7PII - chains A and I of the 12 polymer chains in the assembly; structure by electron microscopy, 2.68 A resolution.

# Chain A
Molecule: Histone H3-like centromeric protein A
From: Homo sapiens
Reference sequence: P49450 (CENPA_HUMAN); numbering as in UniProt (aligned over 1-140)
Sequence (140 residues; each row starts with the number of its first residue):
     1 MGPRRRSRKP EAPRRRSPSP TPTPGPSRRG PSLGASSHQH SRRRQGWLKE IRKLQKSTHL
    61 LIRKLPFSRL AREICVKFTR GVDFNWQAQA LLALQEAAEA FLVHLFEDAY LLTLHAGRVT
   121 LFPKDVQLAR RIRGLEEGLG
Disordered / not traced: 1-40, 140
Curated features (UniProtKB/Swiss-Prot):
  - region: Gln39 to Leu54 (Important for flexibility of DNA ends that protrude from nucleosomes)
  - modified residue: Gly2 (N,N,N-trimethylglycine), Ser7 (Phosphoserine), Ser17 (Phosphoserine), Ser19 (Phosphoserine), Ser27 (Phosphoserine), Ser68 (Phosphoserine)
  - mutagenesis: Ser7 (S7A: Induces a delay at the terminal stage of cytokinesis and chromosome misalignment during mitosis due to a defect in kinetochore attachment to microtubules), Ser17 (S17A: Impaired mitotic chromosome congression and chromosome segregation; when associated with A-19), Ser19 (S19A: Impaired mitotic chromosome congression and chromosome segregation; when associated with A-17), Ser68 (S68A: No effect on interaction with HJURP. Impairs localization at centromeres; S68E/Q: Impairs interaction with HJURP, association with chromatin and localization at centromeres), Arg80 to Gly81 (Impairs retention at centromeres, but not targeting to centromeres), His104 (H104G: Reduces location at centromeres. Abolishes location at centromeres; when associated with C-112), Leu112 (L112C: No effect on location at centromeres. Abolishes location at centromeres; when associated with G-104)

# Chain I
Molecule: 171-nt DNA strand
Sequence (171 nucleotides; each row starts with the number of its first residue; numbers below 1 keep their minus sign (DC-51 is residue -51)):
   -51 CTACAAAAAG AGTGTTTCAA AACTGCTCTA TCAAAAGGAA TGTTCAACTC TGTGAGTTGA
     9 ATGCAATCAT CACAAAGAAG TTTCTGAGAA TGCTTCTGTT TAGTTTTTAT GTGAAGATAT
    69 TCCCGTTTCC AACGAAGGCC TCAAAGCGGT CCAAATATCC ACTTGCAGAT T
Disordered / not traced: -51 to -50, 73-119

# Interface between chain A and chain I
Residue-residue contacts (15; chain A residue first):
  Arg63(A) - DA-13(I)  salt bridge to the phosphate
  Arg72(A) - DT-23(I)  salt bridge to the phosphate
  Asn85(A) - DC-24(I)  phosphate contact
  Asn85(A) - DT-23(I)  phosphate contact
  Trp86(A) - DC-24(I)  sugar contact
  Trp86(A) - DT-23(I)  hydrogen bond to the phosphate
  Gln87(A) - DC-24(I)  phosphate contact
  Ala88(A) - DC-24(I)  phosphate contact
  Arg118(A) - DT-3(I)  phosphate contact
  Arg118(A) - DC-2(I)  phosphate contact
  Val119(A) - DC-4(I)  phosphate contact
  Val119(A) - DT-3(I)  hydrogen bond to the phosphate
  Thr120(A) - DC-4(I)  hydrogen bond to the phosphate
  Thr120(A) - DT-3(I)  hydrogen bond to the phosphate
  Phe122(A) - DC-2(I)  phosphate contact

# Overview
10 residues of chain A and 6 residues of chain I are in contact; the contacts include 4 hydrogen bonds and 2
salt bridges. Among the polar pairs are Trp86(A)-DT-23(I), Val119(A)-DT-3(I) and Thr120(A)-DC-4(I). From
UniProt: 8 mutagenesis sites on chain A.
Chain A is Histone H3-like centromeric protein A (Homo sapiens) and chain I is a 171-nt DNA strand; the
structure, Structure of the human CCAN CENP-A alpha-satellite complex, was determined by electron microscopy
(same publication as 7PB4, 7PB8, 7PKN, 7R5R, 7R5S, 7R5V, 7YWX and 7YYH).
